PDB entry 3VFT | X-ray diffraction, 1.95 A resolution | chains A and B of the 3 polymer chains in the assembly

== Chain A ==
Molecule: MHC class I antigen
Organism: Homo sapiens
UniProtKB: C5MK56 (C5MK56_HUMAN); residues 1-276 here correspond to UniProt positions 25-300 (UniProt number = residue number + 24)
Chain sequence (276 residues; row label = number of the first residue in the row):
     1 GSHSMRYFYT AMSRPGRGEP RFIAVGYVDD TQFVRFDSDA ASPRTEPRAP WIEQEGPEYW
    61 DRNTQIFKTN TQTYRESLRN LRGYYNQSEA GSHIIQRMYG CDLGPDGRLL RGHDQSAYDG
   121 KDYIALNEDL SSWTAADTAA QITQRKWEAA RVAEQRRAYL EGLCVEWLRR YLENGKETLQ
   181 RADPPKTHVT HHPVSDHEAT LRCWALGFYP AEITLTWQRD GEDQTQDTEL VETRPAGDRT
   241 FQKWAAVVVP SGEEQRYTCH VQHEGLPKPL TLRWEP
Disulfide bonds: C101-C164, C203-C259
Reported in the primary citation:
  - mutagenesis - L163A: unchanged binding to SB27 TCR

== Chain B ==
Molecule: Beta-2-microglobulin
Organism: Homo sapiens
UniProtKB: P61769 (B2MG_HUMAN); residues 1-99 here correspond to UniProt positions 21-119 (UniProt number = residue number + 20)
Chain sequence (100 residues; row label = number of the first residue in the row; numbering starts at 0):
     0 MIQRTPKIQV YSRHPAENGK SNFLNCYVSG FHPSDIEVDL LKNGERIEKV EHSDLSFSKD
    60 WSFYLLYYTE FTPTEKDEYA CRVNHVTLSQ PKIVKWDRDM
Sequence notes: initiating methionine (0)
Disulfide bonds: C25-C80

== Interface between chain A and chain B ==
Residue-residue contacts (60; chain A residue first):
  F8(A) with S55(B); F56(B), hydrophobic
  Y9(A) with F56(B)
  T10(A) with F56(B); F62(B)
  M12(A) with S33(B); D34(B)
  V25(A) with D53(B); L54(B); S55(B)
  Y27(A) with S55(B); Y63(B), hydrogen bond
  Q32(A) with D53(B), hydrogen bond
  R35(A) with D53(B), salt bridge
  R48(A) with D53(B), salt bridge
  H93(A) with M0(B)
  I94(A) with P32(B), hydrophobic; S33(B)
  Q96(A) with H31(B), hydrogen bond; F56(B); W60(B), hydrogen bond (side chain-backbone); F62(B)
  R97(A) with F56(B)
  M98(A) with F56(B), hydrophobic; K58(B); W60(B), hydrophobic
  Q115(A) with W60(B)
  S116(A) with W60(B)
  A117(A) with W60(B), hydrophobic
  D119(A) with M0(B); H31(B)
  G120(A) with R3(B), hydrogen bond (backbone-side chain); H31(B); W60(B)
  K121(A) with I1(B)
  D122(A) with W60(B), hydrogen bond
  R202(A) with D98(B), hydrogen bond (side chain-backbone); M99(B), hydrogen bond
  W204(A) with D98(B); M99(B)
  V231(A) with Q8(B)
  E232(A) with K6(B), salt bridge; Q8(B), hydrogen bond (backbone-side chain); Y26(B); S28(B), hydrogen bond
  R234(A) with Q8(B), hydrogen bond; Y10(B); M99(B), hydrogen bond (side chain-backbone)
  P235(A) with Y10(B), hydrogen bond (backbone-side chain); N24(B); Y26(B); L65(B), hydrophobic
  A236(A) with R12(B), hydrogen bond (backbone-side chain); N24(B), hydrogen bond (backbone-side chain)
  G237(A) with R12(B), hydrogen bond (backbone-side chain)
  D238(A) with R12(B)
  Q242(A) with Y10(B); S11(B), hydrogen bond (side chain-backbone); R12(B), hydrogen bond (side chain-backbone)
  W244(A) with M99(B), hydrogen bond (side chain-backbone)
Other interface residues (no listed pair), chain A (39 interface residues in all): R17, R21, I23, S92, H192, L206, T233
Other interface residues (no listed pair), chain B (30 interface residues in all): H13, P14, S57, D59

== Overview ==
39 residues of chain A face 30 of chain B across their interface, with 19 hydrogen bonds and 3 salt bridges.
Polar pairs include R35(A)-D53(B), R48(A)-D53(B) and E232(A)-K6(B). From the paper: L163A of chain A leaves
binding to SB27 TCR unchanged.
Chain A is MHC class I antigen and chain B is Beta-2-microglobulin, both from Homo sapiens; the structure,
crystal structure of HLA B*3508LPEP-P6Ala, peptide mutant P6-ala, was determined by X-ray diffraction (same
publication as 3VFM, 3VFN, 3VFO, 3VFP, 3VFR, 3VFS and 3 further entries).
